Entry 6HCN (X-ray diffraction, 1.49 A resolution); this record covers chains A and B of the 3 polymer chains in the assembly.

[Chain A]
Name: Fiber protein
Source organism: Human adenovirus 5
UniProtKB: P11818 (SPIKE_ADE05); residues 396-581 here = UniProt positions 396-581
Amino-acid sequence (186 residues; numbered 396 to 581; the number before each row is that of its first residue):
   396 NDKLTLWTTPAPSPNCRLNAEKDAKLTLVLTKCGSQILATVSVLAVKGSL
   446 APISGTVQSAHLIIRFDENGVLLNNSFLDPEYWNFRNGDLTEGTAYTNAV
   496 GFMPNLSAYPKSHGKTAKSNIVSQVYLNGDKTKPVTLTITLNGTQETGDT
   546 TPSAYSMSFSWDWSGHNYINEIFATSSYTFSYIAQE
Ion coordination: Mg2+: Gln519 (shared with Gln519(B) of chain B; 1 residue of chain C)

[Chain B]
Name: Fiber protein
Source organism: Human adenovirus 5
UniProtKB: P11818 (SPIKE_ADE05); numbering as in UniProt (aligned over 394-581)
Amino-acid sequence (188 residues; numbered 394 to 581; the number before each row is that of its first residue):
   394 KNNDKLTLWTTPAPSPNCRLNAEKDAKLTLVLTKCGSQILATVSVLAVKG
   444 SLAPISGTVQSAHLIIRFDENGVLLNNSFLDPEYWNFRNGDLTEGTAYTN
   494 AVGFMPNLSAYPKSHGKTAKSNIVSQVYLNGDKTKPVTLTITLNGTQETG
   544 DTTPSAYSMSFSWDWSGHNYINEIFATSSYTFSYIAQE
Ion coordination: Mg2+: Gln519 (shared with Gln519(A) of chain A; 1 residue of chain C)

[How chain A and chain B interact]
Contacting residue pairs (41):
  Cys428(A) - Thr426(B)
  Ser430(A) - Thr400(B)
  Ser430(A) - Trp402(B)
  Ser430(A) - Arg481(B)
  Gln431(A) - Val424(B)
  Gln431(A) - Thr426(B)  hydrogen bond
  Gln431(A) - Leu433(B)
  Gln431(A) - Ala434(B)
  Gln431(A) - Thr435(B)
  Asn500(A) - Pro405(B)
  Asn500(A) - Asp484(B)  hydrogen bond
  Ser502(A) - Ala406(B)
  Ser502(A) - Asp484(B)  hydrogen bond
  Ala503(A) - Pro405(B)
  Lys510(A) - Asn523(B)
  Ala512(A) - Asn523(B)
  Ala512(A) - Gly524(B)
  Ala512(A) - Ala569(B)
  Ala512(A) - Thr570(B)
  Ala512(A) - Ser571(B)
  Lys513(A) - Pro405(B)  hydrogen bond (side chain-backbone)
  Lys513(A) - Thr422(B)  hydrogen bond
  Lys513(A) - Ser437(B)
  Lys513(A) - Thr570(B)
  Lys513(A) - Ser572(B)  hydrogen bond (backbone-side chain)
  Asn515(A) - Gly524(B)
  Asn515(A) - Ser571(B)
  Asn515(A) - Ser572(B)  hydrogen bond (backbone-backbone)
  Ile516(A) - Ser572(B)
  Val517(A) - Tyr521(B)
  Val517(A) - Gly524(B)
  Gln519(A) - Gln519(B)
  Thr531(A) - Lys526(B)
  Gln540(A) - Asn523(B)
  Gln540(A) - Gly524(B)
  Asp557(A) - Lys526(B)
  Phe575(A) - Thr574(B)
  Ser576(A) - Thr574(B)  hydrogen bond
  Ile578(A) - Val424(B)  hydrophobic
  Ile578(A) - Thr435(B)
  Glu581(A) - Arg481(B)  hydrogen bond (backbone-side chain)
Other interface residues (no listed pair), chain A (25 interface residues in all): Leu433, Tyr504, Ser518, Thr533, Gln580
Other interface residues (no listed pair), chain B (27 interface residues in all): Asp397, Pro407, Leu425, Cys428

[In short]
25 residues of chain A and 27 residues of chain B are in contact; the contacts include 9 hydrogen bonds. Polar
pairs include Gln431(A)-Thr426(B), Asn500(A)-Asp484(B) and Ser502(A)-Asp484(B). The Mg2+ site is built by
Gln519(A) and Gln519(B).
Chain A is Fiber protein and chain B is Fiber protein, both from Human adenovirus 5; the structure, Adenovirus
Type 5 Fiber Knob protein at 1.49A resolution, was determined by X-ray diffraction (same publication as 6FJN
and 6FJQ).
